Entry 9H9M (electron microscopy, 3.10 A resolution); this record covers chains 1 and J of the 9 polymer chains in the assembly.

Chain 1:
Molecule: 16S RNA
From: Escherichia coli
Sequence (1542 nucleotides; each row starts with the number of its first residue):
     1 AAAUUGAAGA GUUUGAUCAU GGCUCAGAUU GAACGCUGGC GGCAGGCCUA ACACAUGCAA
    61 GUCGAACGGU AACAGGAAGA AGCUUGCUUC UUUGCUGACG AGUGGCGGAC GGGUGAGUAA
   121 UGUCUGGGAA ACUGCCUGAU GGAGGGGGAU AACUACUGGA AACGGUAGCU AAUACCGCAU
   181 AACGUCGCAA GACCAAAGAG GGGGACCUUC GGGCCUCUUG CCAUCGGAUG UGCCCAGAUG
   241 GGAUUAGCUA GUAGGUGGGG UAACGGCUCA CCUAGGCGAC GAUCCCUAGC UGGUCUGAGA
   301 GGAUGACCAG CCACACUGGA ACUGAGACAC GGUCCAGACU CCUACGGGAG GCAGCAGUGG
   361 GGAAUAUUGC ACAAUGGGCG CAAGCCUGAU GCAGCCAUGC CGCGUGUAUG AAGAAGGCCU
   421 UCGGGUUGUA AAGUACUUUC AGCGGGGAGG AAGGGAGUAA AGUUAAUACC UUUGCUCAUU
   481 GACGUUACCC GCAGAAGAAG CACCGGCUAA CUCCGUGCCA GCAGCCXCGG UAAUACGGAG
   541 GGUGCAAGCG UUAAUCGGAA UUACUGGGCG UAAAGCGCAC GCAGGCGGUU UGUUAAGUCA
   601 GAUGUGAAAU CCCCGGGCUC AACCUGGGAA CUGCAUCUGA UACUGGCAAG CUUGAGUCUC
   661 GUAGAGGGGG GUAGAAUUCC AGGUGUAGCG GUGAAAUGCG UAGAGAUCUG GAGGAAUACC
   721 GGUGGCGAAG GCGGCCCCCU GGACGAAGAC UGACGCUCAG GUGCGAAAGC GUGGGGAGCA
   781 AACAGGAUUA GAUACCCUGG UAGUCCACGC CGUAAACGAU GUCGACUUGG AGGUUGUGCC
   841 CUUGAGGCGU GGCUUCCGGA GCUAACGCGU UAAGUCGACC GCCUGGGGAG UACGGCCGCA
   901 AGGUUAAAAC UCAAAUGAAU UGACGGGGGC CCGCACAAGC GGUGGAGCAU GUGGUUUAAU
   961 UCGAUGXAAC GCGAAGAACC UUACCUGGUC UUGACAUCCA CGGAAGUUUU CAGAGAUGAG
  1021 AAUGUGCCUU CGGGAACCGU GAGACAGGUG CUGCAUGGCU GUCGUCAGCU CGUGUUGUGA
  1081 AAUGUUGGGU UAAGUCCCGC AACGAGCGCA ACCCUUAUCC UUUGUUGCCA GCGGUCCGGC
  1141 CGGGAACUCA AAGGAGACUG CCAGUGAUAA ACUGGAGGAA GGUGGGGAUG ACGUCAAGUC
  1201 AUCAUGGCCC UUACGACCAG GGCUACACAC GUGCUACAAU GGCGCAUACA AAGAGAAGCG
  1261 ACCUCGCGAG AGCAAGCGGA CCUCAUAAAG UGCGUCGUAG UCCGGAUUGG AGUCUGCAAC
  1321 UCGACUCCAU GAAGUCGGAA UCGCUAGUAA UCGUGGAUCA GAAUGCCACG GUGAAUACGU
  1381 UCCCGGGCCU UGUACACACC GCCCGUXACA CCAUGGGAGU GGGUUGCAAA AGAAGUAGGU
  1441 AGCUUAACCU UCGGGAGGGC GCUUACCACU UUGUGAUUCA UGACUGGGGU GAAGUCGUAA
  1501 CAAGGUAACC GUAGGGGAAC CUGCGGUUGG AUCACCUCCU UA
Unresolved in the structure: 1-930, 1387-1542
Modified / non-standard residues: PSU (pseudouridine-5'-monophosphate) at position 516, G7M (N7-methyl-guanosine-5'-monophosphate) at position 527, 2MG (2N-methylguanosine-5'-monophosphate) at position 966, 5MC (5-methylcytidine-5'-monophosphate) at position 967, 2MG (2N-methylguanosine-5'-monophosphate) at position 1207, 4OC (4n,o2'-methylcytidine-5'-monophosphate) at position 1402, 5MC (5-methylcytidine-5'-monophosphate) at position 1407, UR3 (3-methyluridine-5'-monophoshate) at position 1498, 2MG (2N-methylguanosine-5'-monophosphate) at position 1516, MA6 (6N-dimethyladenosine-5'-monophoshate) at position 1518, MA6 (6N-dimethyladenosine-5'-monophoshate) at position 1519
Metal / ion sites: Mg2+ site 1 near A937 (its only coordinating residue here); Mg2+ site 2: G944, G945; Mg2+ site 3 near G945 (its only coordinating residue here); Mg2+ site 4: A964, U1199; Mg2+ site 5 near C972 (its only coordinating residue here); Mg2+ site 6 near C980 (its only coordinating residue here); Mg2+ site 7: G993, G1041; Mg2+ site 8 near G1013 (its only coordinating residue here); Mg2+ site 9 near G1050 (its only coordinating residue here); Mg2+ site 10: C1054, A1197, G1198; Mg2+ site 11: C1069, G1094; Mg2+ site 12: U1085, U1086, G1099; 12 more Mg2+ sites not listed

Chain J:
Molecule: Small ribosomal subunit protein uS10
From: Escherichia coli
Reference sequence: P0A7R5 (RS10_ECOLI); residues 1-103 here = UniProt positions 1-103
Chain sequence (103 residues; numbered 1 to 103; the number before each row is that of its first residue):
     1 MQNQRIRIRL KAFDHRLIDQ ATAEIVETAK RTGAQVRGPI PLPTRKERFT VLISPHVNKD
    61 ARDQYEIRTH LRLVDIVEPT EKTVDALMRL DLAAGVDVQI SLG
Unresolved in the structure: 1-2, 103

Chain 1 / chain J interface:
Residue-residue contacts - 55 pairs, chain 1 then chain J:
  G963(1) with His56(J), sugar contact
  A964(1) with His56(J), sugar contact
  C972(1) with Val57(J), sugar contact; Lys59(J), phosphate contact
  G973(1) with Leu52(J), sugar contact; Val57(J), sugar contact; Lys59(J), salt bridge to the phosphate
  A975(1) with Thr50(J), base contact; Arg62(J), base contact
  G1058(1) with Pro55(J), base contact
  C1059(1) with Ile53(J), hydrogen bond to the sugar; Pro55(J), sugar contact
  U1060(1) with Ile53(J), phosphate contact; Ser54(J), sugar contact; Pro55(J), sugar contact; Asn58(J), hydrogen bond to the sugar
  G1061(1) with Asn58(J), hydrogen bond to the sugar; Ala61(J), sugar contact
  U1115(1) with Arg68(J), salt bridge to the phosphate
  U1123(1) with Gly38(J), phosphate contact; Pro39(J), hydrogen bond to the sugar; Pro41(J), base contact
  G1124(1) with Arg37(J), hydrogen bond to the phosphate; Gly38(J), hydrogen bond to the phosphate; Ile40(J), phosphate contact
  U1125(1) with Arg7(J), phosphate contact; Arg37(J), salt bridge to the phosphate; Ile40(J), sugar contact
  U1126(1) with Arg7(J), salt bridge to the phosphate; Leu42(J), base contact; Leu73(J), base contact
  A1150(1) with Pro41(J), sugar contact; Leu42(J), sugar contact; Pro43(J), sugar contact
  A1151(1) with Pro41(J), sugar contact; Leu42(J), sugar contact; Pro43(J), phosphate contact; Thr44(J), phosphate contact; Arg72(J), phosphate contact
  A1152(1) with His15(J), phosphate contact; Thr44(J), phosphate contact; His70(J), salt bridge to the phosphate; Arg72(J), salt bridge to the phosphate
  G1153(1) with His15(J), salt bridge to the phosphate
  G1198(1) with His56(J), hydrogen bond to the sugar
  U1199(1) with His56(J), sugar contact
  A1254(1) with Arg45(J), salt bridge to the phosphate; Glu47(J), phosphate contact
  G1255(1) with Arg45(J), salt bridge to the phosphate
  G1279(1) with Arg9(J), salt bridge to the phosphate
  A1280(1) with Arg9(J), salt bridge to the phosphate
  C1366(1) with Arg62(J), hydrogen bond to the sugar
  C1367(1) with Arg62(J), sugar contact; Gln64(J), phosphate contact
  A1368(1) with Gln64(J), phosphate contact
Other interface residues (no listed pair), chain 1 (30 interface residues in all): C1114, U1202, G1253
Other interface residues (no listed pair), chain J (31 interface residues in all): Lys11, Lys46

Overview:
The interface between chain 1 and chain J involves 30 residues on one side and 31 on the other, with 8
hydrogen bonds and 11 salt bridges. Polar pairs include C1059(1)-Ile53(J), U1060(1)-Asn58(J) and
G1061(1)-Asn58(J). G944(1) and G945(1) coordinate Mg2+ site 2.
Here chain 1 is 16S RNA and chain J is Small ribosomal subunit protein uS10, both from Escherichia coli. Entry
9H9M (Complex 4 (HEAD) 30S-GE81112 (weak residual tRNA)) was determined by electron microscopy, deposited
together with 9H8G, 9H9H, 9H9I, 9H9J, 9H9K, 9H9L and 9H9N.
